Entry 8ZC4 (electron microscopy, 3.95 A resolution); this record covers chains B and C of the 9 polymer chains in the assembly.

[Chain B (and C)]
Molecule: Spike glycoprotein
Source organism: Severe acute respiratory syndrome coronavirus 2
Notes: chain C of this document is another copy of the same molecule, construct and numbering; everything in this record applies to it too
UniProt: P0DTC2 (SPIKE_SARS2); aligned to UniProt positions 14-1202 over residues 17-1211 (the alignment contains insertions or deletions, so no single offset holds)
Amino-acid sequence (1238 residues; row label = number of the first residue in the row; note: 6 numbers in that range are skipped by the numbering (no residue carries them; nothing is unmodelled there)):
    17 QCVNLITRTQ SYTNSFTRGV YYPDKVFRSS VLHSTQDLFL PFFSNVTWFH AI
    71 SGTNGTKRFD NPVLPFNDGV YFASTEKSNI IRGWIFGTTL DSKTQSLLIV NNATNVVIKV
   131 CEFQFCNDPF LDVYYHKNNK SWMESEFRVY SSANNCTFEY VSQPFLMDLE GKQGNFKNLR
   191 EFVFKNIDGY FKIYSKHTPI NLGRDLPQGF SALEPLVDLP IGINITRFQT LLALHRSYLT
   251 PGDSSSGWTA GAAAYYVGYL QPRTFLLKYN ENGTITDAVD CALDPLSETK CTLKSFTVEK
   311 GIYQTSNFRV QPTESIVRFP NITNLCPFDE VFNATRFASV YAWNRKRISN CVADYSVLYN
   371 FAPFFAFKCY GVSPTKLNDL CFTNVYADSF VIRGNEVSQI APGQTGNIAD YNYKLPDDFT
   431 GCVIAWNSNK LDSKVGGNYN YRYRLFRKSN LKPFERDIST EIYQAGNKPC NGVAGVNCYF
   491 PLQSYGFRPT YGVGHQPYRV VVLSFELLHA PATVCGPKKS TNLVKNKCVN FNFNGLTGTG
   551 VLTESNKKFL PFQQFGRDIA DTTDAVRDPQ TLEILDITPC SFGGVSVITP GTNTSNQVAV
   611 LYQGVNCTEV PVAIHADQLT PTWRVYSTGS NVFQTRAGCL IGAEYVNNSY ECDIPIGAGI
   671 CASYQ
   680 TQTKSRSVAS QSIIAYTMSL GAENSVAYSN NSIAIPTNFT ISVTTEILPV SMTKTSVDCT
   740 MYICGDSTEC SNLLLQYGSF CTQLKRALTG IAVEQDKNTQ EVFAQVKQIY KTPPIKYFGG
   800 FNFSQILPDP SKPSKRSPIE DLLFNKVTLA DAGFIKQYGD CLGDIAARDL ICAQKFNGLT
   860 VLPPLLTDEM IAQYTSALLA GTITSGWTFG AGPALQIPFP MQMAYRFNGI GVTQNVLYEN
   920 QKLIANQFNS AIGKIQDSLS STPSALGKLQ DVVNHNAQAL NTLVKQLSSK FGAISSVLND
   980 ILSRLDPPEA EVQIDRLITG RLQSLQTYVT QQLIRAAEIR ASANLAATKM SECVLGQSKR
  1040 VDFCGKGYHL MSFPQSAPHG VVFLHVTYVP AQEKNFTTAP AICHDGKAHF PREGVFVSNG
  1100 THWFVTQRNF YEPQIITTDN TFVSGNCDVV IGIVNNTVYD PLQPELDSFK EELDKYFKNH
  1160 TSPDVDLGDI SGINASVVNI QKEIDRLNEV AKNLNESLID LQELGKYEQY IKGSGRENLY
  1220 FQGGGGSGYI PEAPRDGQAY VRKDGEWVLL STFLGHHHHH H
Unresolved in the structure: 17-26, 71-81, 97-98, 143-154, 161-167, 177-186, 211-215, 248-262, 621-640, 680-690, 828-855, 1148-1260 (chain C: 17-26, 71-81, 96-99, 143-153, 161-167, 177-186, 211-214, 246-261, 621-640, 680-690, 828-855, 1148-1260)
Sequence notes: variant Ile-22 (Thr19 in P0DTC2), Ser-27 (Ala in P0DTC2), Asp-142 (Gly in P0DTC2), Gly-213 (Val in P0DTC2), Asp-339 (Gly in P0DTC2), Phe-371 (Ser in P0DTC2), Pro-373 (Ser in P0DTC2), Phe-375 (Ser in P0DTC2), Ala-376 (Thr in P0DTC2), Asn-405 (Asp in P0DTC2), Ser-408 (Arg in P0DTC2), Asn-417 (Lys in P0DTC2), Lys-440 (Asn in P0DTC2), Arg-452 (Leu in P0DTC2), Asn-477 (Ser in P0DTC2), Lys-478 (Thr in P0DTC2), Ala-484 (Glu in P0DTC2), Val-486 (Phe in P0DTC2), Arg-498 (Gln in P0DTC2), Tyr-501 (Asn in P0DTC2), His-505 (Tyr in P0DTC2), Gly-614 (Asp in P0DTC2), Tyr-655 (His in P0DTC2), Lys-683 (Asn679 in P0DTC2), Lys-764 (Asn in P0DTC2), Tyr-796 (Asp in P0DTC2), His-954 (Gln in P0DTC2), Lys-969 (Asn in P0DTC2); engineered mutation Pro-817 (Phe in P0DTC2), Pro-892 (Ala in P0DTC2), Pro-899 (Ala in P0DTC2), Pro-942 (Ala in P0DTC2), Pro-986 (Lys in P0DTC2), Pro-987 (Val in P0DTC2); expression tag (1212-1260)
Swiss-Prot annotation at these positions:
  - glycosylation: Asn-20 (N-linked (GlcNAc...) (complex) asparagine)
Disulfides: Cys-291/Cys-301, Cys-336/Cys-361, Cys-379/Cys-432, Cys-391/Cys-525, Cys-480/Cys-488, Cys-538/Cys-590, Cys-617/Cys-649, Cys-662/Cys-671, Cys-738/Cys-760, Cys-743/Cys-749, Cys-1032/Cys-1043, Cys-1082/Cys-1126
Glycans and other covalent adducts: N-acetylglucosamine (NAG) linked to Asn-61, Asn-122, Asn-234, Asn-282, Asn-331, Asn-343, Asn-616, Asn-709, Asn-717, Asn-801, Asn-1074, Asn-1098, Asn-1134

[Interface between chain B and chain C]
Residue-residue contacts (136):
  Tyr-38(B) / Leu-560(C)
  Asp-40(B) / His-519(C)
  Lys-41(B) / Phe-562(C)
  Lys-41(B) / Gln-564(C)
  Val-42(B) / Gln-563(C)  hydrogen bond (backbone-side chain)
  Val-42(B) / Phe-565(C)
  Phe-43(B) / Lys-557(C)
  Phe-43(B) / Lys-558(C)
  Phe-43(B) / Phe-559(C)  hydrophobic
  Phe-43(B) / Gln-563(C)
  Phe-43(B) / Phe-565(C)  hydrogen bond (backbone-backbone)
  Phe-43(B) / Gly-566(C)
  Phe-43(B) / Arg-567(C)  hydrogen bond (backbone-backbone)
  Ser-45(B) / Lys-557(C)  hydrogen bond
  Val-47(B) / Ile-569(C)  hydrophobic
  Tyr-200(B) / Arg-357(C)
  Tyr-200(B) / Asn-394(C)  hydrogen bond
  Tyr-200(B) / Glu-516(C)  hydrogen bond
  Tyr-200(B) / Leu-518(C)  hydrophobic
  Pro-225(B) / Phe-562(C)
  Pro-230(B) / Arg-357(C)
  Tyr-369(B) / Ala-475(C)
  Tyr-369(B) / Asn-477(C)
  Tyr-369(B) / Asn-487(C)
  Phe-374(B) / Val-486(C)
  Phe-377(B) / Val-486(C)
  Phe-377(B) / Asn-487(C)
  Phe-377(B) / Tyr-489(C)
  Lys-378(B) / Gly-485(C)
  Thr-385(B) / Ala-475(C)
  Asp-737(B) / Asn-317(C)  hydrogen bond
  Met-740(B) / Phe-592(C)  hydrophobic
  Gly-744(B) / Arg-319(C)  hydrogen bond (backbone-side chain)
  Asp-745(B) / Arg-319(C)
  Asp-745(B) / Thr-549(C)
  Gln-755(B) / Lys-969(C)
  Gln-755(B) / Phe-970(C)
  Gln-755(B) / Gly-971(C)
  Tyr-756(B) / Gln-965(C)
  Tyr-756(B) / Phe-970(C)
  Tyr-756(B) / Gly-971(C)
  Gly-757(B) / Gln-965(C)
  Ser-758(B) / Gln-965(C)  hydrogen bond (backbone-side chain)
  Gln-762(B) / Gln-957(C)
  Gln-762(B) / Thr-961(C)
  Lys-764(B) / Gln-314(C)
  Arg-765(B) / Gln-957(C)
  Gln-784(B) / Asp-1041(C)
  Gln-784(B) / Lys-1045(C)
  Lys-786(B) / Leu-699(C)
  Lys-786(B) / Gly-700(C)
  Gln-787(B) / Ala-701(C)
  Ile-788(B) / Leu-699(C)
  Ile-788(B) / Ala-701(C)  hydrogen bond (backbone-backbone)
  Ile-788(B) / Glu-702(C)
  Ile-788(B) / Asn-703(C)  hydrogen bond (backbone-backbone)
  Tyr-789(B) / Asn-703(C)
  Lys-790(B) / Glu-702(C)
  Lys-790(B) / Ser-704(C)
  Pro-792(B) / Tyr-707(C)  hydrophobic
  Tyr-796(B) / Tyr-707(C)
  Phe-797(B) / Tyr-707(C)  hydrophobic
  Asn-856(B) / Ala-570(C)
  Leu-861(B) / Gln-613(C)
  Pro-862(B) / Ala-647(C)  hydrophobic
  Pro-863(B) / Gly-667(C)
  Pro-863(B) / Ala-668(C)  hydrogen bond (backbone-backbone)
  Leu-864(B) / Pro-665(C)  hydrophobic
  Leu-864(B) / Gly-667(C)
  Leu-864(B) / Ala-668(C)
  Leu-864(B) / Gly-669(C)  hydrogen bond (backbone-backbone)
  Met-869(B) / Gly-669(C)
  Met-869(B) / Met-697(C)  hydrophobic
  Met-869(B) / Leu-699(C)  hydrophobic
  Gln-872(B) / Leu-699(C)
  Tyr-873(B) / Leu-699(C)
  Thr-883(B) / Val-705(C)
  Thr-883(B) / Tyr-707(C)
  Thr-887(B) / Tyr-1047(C)
  Gly-889(B) / Val-1040(C)
  Ala-890(B) / Gly-1046(C)
  Ala-890(B) / Tyr-1047(C)
  Ala-890(B) / Val-1068(C)
  Pro-892(B) / Pro-1069(C)
  Pro-892(B) / Glu-1072(C)
  Leu-894(B) / Ala-713(C)
  Leu-894(B) / Pro-715(C)  hydrophobic
  Leu-894(B) / Glu-1072(C)
  Gln-895(B) / Val-705(C)
  Gln-895(B) / Ala-706(C)
  Gln-895(B) / Ser-711(C)
  Gln-895(B) / Ile-712(C)
  Gln-895(B) / Ala-713(C)
  Gln-895(B) / Asn-1074(C)  hydrogen bond
  Ile-896(B) / Tyr-707(C)
  Ile-896(B) / Ile-712(C)  hydrophobic
  Pro-897(B) / Tyr-707(C)  hydrophobic
  Pro-897(B) / Ser-711(C)
  Phe-898(B) / Tyr-707(C)
  Met-900(B) / Val-1094(C)  hydrophobic
  Tyr-904(B) / Gly-1093(C)
  Tyr-904(B) / Val-1094(C)
  Tyr-904(B) / Arg-1107(C)
  Gln-913(B) / Phe-1089(C)
  Gln-913(B) / Pro-1090(C)
  Asn-914(B) / Phe-1121(C)
  Asn-914(B) / Ser-1123(C)
  Tyr-917(B) / Pro-1079(C)
  Tyr-917(B) / Phe-1089(C)  hydrophobic
  Tyr-917(B) / Val-1128(C)
  Glu-918(B) / Ser-1123(C)
  Glu-918(B) / Val-1128(C)
  Val-963(B) / Ala-570(C)  hydrophobic
  Lys-964(B) / Ile-569(C)
  Ser-967(B) / Asp-571(C)  hydrogen bond
  Asn-978(B) / Thr-547(C)
  Asp-979(B) / Gly-545(C)
  Leu-981(B) / Lys-386(C)  hydrogen bond (backbone-side chain)
  Ser-982(B) / Lys-386(C)
  Arg-983(B) / Gly-381(C)  hydrogen bond (side chain-backbone)
  Arg-983(B) / Val-382(C)
  Arg-983(B) / Ser-383(C)  hydrogen bond (backbone-backbone)
  Arg-983(B) / Leu-390(C)
  Leu-984(B) / Gly-381(C)
  Asp-985(B) / Ser-383(C)  hydrogen bond
  Glu-988(B) / Cys-379(C)
  Asp-994(B) / Arg-995(C)  salt bridge
  Gln-1005(B) / Thr-1006(C)
  Leu-1012(B) / Gln-1010(C)
  Leu-1012(B) / Ile-1013(C)  hydrophobic
  Ile-1013(B) / Ile-1013(C)  hydrophobic
  Ser-1030(B) / Val-1040(C)
  Ser-1030(B) / Asp-1041(C)  hydrogen bond
  Glu-1031(B) / Arg-1039(C)  salt bridge
  Glu-1031(B) / Val-1040(C)
  Arg-1039(B) / Arg-1039(C)
Interface residues without a listed pair, chain B (94 interface residues in all): Arg-44, Glu-224, Asn-282, Ser-366, Ser-735, Phe-759, Ile-794, Gly-857, Trp-886, Thr-912, Gln-920, Val-991, Thr-1009, Leu-1034, Glu-1111, Gln-1113, Leu-1141
Interface residues without a listed pair, chain C (106 interface residues in all): Thr-393, Tyr-473, Gly-476, Pro-521, Arg-646, Ile-666, Ile-670, Asn-709, Ser-968, Ala-972, Gln-1002, Ser-1003, Thr-1009, Phe-1042, Thr-1077, Val-1122, Gly-1124, Val-1129, Ile-1130, Leu-1141

[Summary]
94 residues of chain B face 106 of chain C across their interface, with 20 hydrogen bonds and 2 salt bridges.
Polar contacts include Asp-994(B)/Arg-995(C), Glu-1031(B)/Arg-1039(C) and Val-42(B)/Gln-563(C).
N-acetylglucosamine is covalently linked to Asn-61(B), Asn-122(B), Asn-234(B), Asn-282(B), Asn-331(B) and
Asn-343(B) and 7 more.
Chain B and chain C are both Spike glycoprotein (Severe acute respiratory syndrome coronavirus 2); the
structure, SARS-CoV-2 Omicron BA.4 spike trimer (6P) in complex with 3 D1F6 Fabs (2 RBD up), was determined by
electron microscopy, deposited together with 8ZBY, 8ZBZ, 8ZC0, 8ZC1, 8ZC2, 8ZC3, 8ZC5 and 8ZC6.
